7UED - chain M; structure by X-ray diffraction, 3.00 A resolution.

# Chain M
Name: Isoform 4 of Mesothelin
From: Homo sapiens
Reference sequence: Q13421 (MSLN_HUMAN), isoform Q13421-4; residues 296-600 here correspond to UniProt positions 295-599 (UniProt number = residue number - 1)
Amino-acid sequence (312 residues; each row starts with the number of its first residue):
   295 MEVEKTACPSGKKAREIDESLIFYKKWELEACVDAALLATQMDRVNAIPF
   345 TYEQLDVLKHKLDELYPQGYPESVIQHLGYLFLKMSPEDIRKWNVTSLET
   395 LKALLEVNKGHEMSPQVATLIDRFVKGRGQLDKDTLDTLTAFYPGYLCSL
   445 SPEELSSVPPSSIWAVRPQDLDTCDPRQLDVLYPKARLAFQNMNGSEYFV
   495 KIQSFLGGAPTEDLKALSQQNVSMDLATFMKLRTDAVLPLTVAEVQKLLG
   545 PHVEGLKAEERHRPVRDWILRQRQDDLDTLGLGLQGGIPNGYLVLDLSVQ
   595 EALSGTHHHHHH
Unresolved in the structure: 295-298, 586-606
Differences from the reference sequence: initiating methionine (295); conflict V593 (Met592 in Q13421); expression tag (601-606)
Disulfide bonds: C302-C326, C442-C468
Covalent attachments: N-acetylglucosamine (NAG) linked to N388
From the paper describing this entry:
  - post-translational modification sites: N388
  - epitope / paratope residues: E313 to W321, Y346, Y374
  - interface residues: Y374

# Summary
N-acetylglucosamine is covalently linked to N388. The paper reports epitope/paratope residues E313, Y346 and
Y374; the interface residue Y374.
Chain M is Isoform 4 of Mesothelin (Homo sapiens); the structure, Crystal structure of full length mesothelin
bound with MORAb-009 Fab, was determined by X-ray diffraction, deposited together with 7U9J and 8CX3.
